PDB entry 1H53 | X-ray diffraction, 2.00 A resolution | chain A

Chain A:
Protein: Angiogenin
From: Homo sapiens
Notes: EC 3.1.27.-
UniProtKB: P03950 (ANGI_HUMAN); residues 2-123 here correspond to UniProt positions 26-147 (UniProt number = residue number + 24)
Chain sequence (123 residues; numbered 1 to 123; the number before each row is that of its first residue):
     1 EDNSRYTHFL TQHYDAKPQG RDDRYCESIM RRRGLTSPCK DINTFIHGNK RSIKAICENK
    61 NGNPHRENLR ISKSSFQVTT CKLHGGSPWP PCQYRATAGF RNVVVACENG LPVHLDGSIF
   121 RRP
Unresolved in the structure: 1-2
Disulfides: Cys26-Cys81, Cys39-Cys92, Cys57-Cys107
Modified positions: Glu1 (pyroglutamic acid; PCA)
Sequence notes: expression tag (1); engineered mutation Gly117 (Gln141 in P03950)
Reported in the primary citation:
  - binding site for phosphate ion: Gln12, His13, His114, Leu115
  - catalytic residues: His13, Lys40, His114 (citing earlier work)

In short:
From the paper: catalytic residues His13, Lys40 and His114; a binding site for phosphate ion at Gln12, His13
and His114 among others.
Chain A is Angiogenin (Homo sapiens); the structure, Binding of Phosphate and Pyrophosphate ions at the active
site of human Angiogenin as revealed by ..., was determined by X-ray diffraction together with 1H52 and 1HBY
from the same study.
